PDB entry 6OY9 | electron microscopy, 3.90 A resolution | chains B and G of the 4 polymer chains in the assembly

== Chain B ==
Protein: Guanine nucleotide-binding protein G(I)/G(S)/G(T) subunit beta-1
Source organism: Bos taurus
UniProt: P62871 (GBB1_BOVIN); numbering as in UniProt (aligned over 1-340)
Amino-acid sequence (340 residues; each row starts with the number of its first residue):
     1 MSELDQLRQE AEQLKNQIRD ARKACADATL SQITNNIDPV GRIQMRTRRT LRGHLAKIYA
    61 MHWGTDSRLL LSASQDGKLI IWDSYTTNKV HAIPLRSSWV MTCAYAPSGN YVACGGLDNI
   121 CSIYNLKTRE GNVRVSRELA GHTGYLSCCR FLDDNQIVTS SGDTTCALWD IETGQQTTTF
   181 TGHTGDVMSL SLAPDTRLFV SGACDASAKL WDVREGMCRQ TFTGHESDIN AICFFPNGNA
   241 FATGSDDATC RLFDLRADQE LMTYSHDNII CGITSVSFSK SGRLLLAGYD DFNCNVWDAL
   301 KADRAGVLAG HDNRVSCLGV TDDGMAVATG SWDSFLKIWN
Unresolved in the structure: 1
Differences from the reference sequence: conflict Leu71 (Val in P62871)
Swiss-Prot annotation at these positions:
  - modified residue: Ser2 (N-acetylserine), His266 (Phosphohistidine)

== Chain G ==
Protein: Guanine nucleotide-binding protein G(T) subunit gamma-T1
Source organism: Bos taurus
UniProt: P02698 (GBG1_BOVIN); residue numbers follow UniProt; this construct covers 2-74
Amino-acid sequence (81 residues; row label = number of the first residue in the row; numbers below 1 keep their minus sign (Met-6 is residue -6)):
    -6 MPVINIEDPV INIEDLTEKD KLKMEVDQLK KEVTLERMLV SKCCEEFRDY VEERSGEDPL
    54 VKGIPEDKNP FKELKGGCVI S
Unresolved in the structure: -6 to 7, 68-74
Swiss-Prot annotation at these positions:
  - modified residue: Cys71 (Cysteine methyl ester)
  - lipidation: Cys71 (S-farnesyl cysteine)

== How chain B and chain G interact ==
Pairs across the interface (63; chain B residue first):
  Ser2(B) with Lys12(G)
  Leu4(B) with Lys12(G); Leu15(G); Lys16(G)
  Leu7(B) with Val19(G), hydrophobic
  Arg8(B) with Leu15(G)
  Ala11(B) with Val19(G), hydrophobic
  Leu14(B) with Leu22(G), hydrophobic; Lys23(G)
  Ile18(B) with Glu25(G); Val26(G), hydrophobic; Arg30(G), hydrogen bond (backbone-side chain)
  Ala21(B) with Arg30(G)
  Arg22(B) with Arg30(G)
  Cys25(B) with Met31(G), hydrophobic; Val33(G), hydrophobic
  Asp27(B) with Val33(G); Ser34(G), hydrogen bond
  Ala28(B) with Val33(G)
  Leu30(B) with Cys37(G), hydrophobic
  Thr34(B) with Arg41(G), hydrogen bond
  Ile37(B) with Glu45(G)
  Val40(B) with Val54(G), hydrophobic
  Ile43(B) with Leu53(G); Val54(G)
  Met45(B) with Leu53(G), hydrophobic
  Arg48(B) with Ile57(G); Phe64(G), hydrogen bond (side chain-backbone); Lys65(G); Glu66(G)
  Arg49(B) with Pro63(G), hydrogen bond (side chain-backbone); Phe64(G); Leu67(G)
  Ser84(B) with Phe64(G)
  Tyr85(B) with Pro63(G)
  Gly182(B) with Met17(G)
  Thr184(B) with Glu18(G)
  Met217(B) with Lys24(G), hydrogen bond
  Cys218(B) with Gln21(G), hydrogen bond
  Gln220(B) with Leu28(G)
  Thr221(B) with Glu25(G), hydrogen bond
  Phe235(B) with Phe40(G), hydrophobic; Tyr43(G), hydrophobic
  Asn237(B) with Tyr43(G)
  Arg256(B) with Arg30(G)
  Ala257(B) with Arg30(G)
  Asp258(B) with Glu25(G)
  Gln259(B) with Val33(G)
  Leu261(B) with Val33(G), hydrophobic; Cys36(G), hydrophobic; Cys37(G), hydrophobic
  Lys280(B) with Arg47(G)
  Ser281(B) with Val44(G); Asp51(G)
  Gly282(B) with Val44(G)
  Arg283(B) with Val44(G); Glu45(G), salt bridge
  Leu284(B) with Leu53(G), hydrophobic
  Asp323(B) with Pro52(G)
  Gly324(B) with Pro52(G)
  Met325(B) with Pro52(G), hydrophobic
  Ala326(B) with Phe64(G), hydrophobic
  Asn340(B) with Ile57(G)
Interface residues without a listed pair, chain B (52 interface residues in all): Glu3, Ile33, Arg46, Leu252, Leu300, Val327, Ile338
Interface residues without a listed pair, chain G (37 interface residues in all): Ser48, Asn62

== Overview ==
Chain B and chain G form an interface of 52 and 37 residues respectively; the contacts include 8 hydrogen
bonds and 1 salt bridge. Among the polar pairs are Arg283(B)-Glu45(G), Ile18(B)-Arg30(G) and
Asp27(B)-Ser34(G).
Chain B is Guanine nucleotide-binding protein G(I)/G(S)/G(T) subunit beta-1 and chain G is Guanine
nucleotide-binding protein G(T) subunit gamma-T1, both from Bos taurus; the structure, Structure of the
Rhodopsin-Transducin Complex, was determined by electron microscopy (same publication as 6OYA).
